PDB entry 3CNQ | X-ray diffraction, 1.71 A resolution | chains P and S

== Chain P ==
Protein: Subtilisin BPN'
Organism: Bacillus amyloliquefaciens
Notes: fragment: Prodomain
UniProt: P00782 (SUBT_BACAM); aligned to UniProt positions 32-104 over residues 4-76 (the alignment contains insertions or deletions, so no single offset holds)
Amino-acid sequence (80 residues; numbered 2 to 81; the number before each row is that of its first residue):
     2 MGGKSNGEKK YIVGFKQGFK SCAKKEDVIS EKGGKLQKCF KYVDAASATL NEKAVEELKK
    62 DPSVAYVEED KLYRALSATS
Unresolved in the structure: 2-8, 80-81
Differences from the reference sequence: expression tag (2-3, 78-81); engineered mutation E27 (Lys57 in P00782), L37 (Val67 in P00782), C40 (Gln70 in P00782), E57 (Lys87 in P00782), K72 (His102 in P00782), L73 (Val103 in P00782), Y74 (Ala104 in P00782), R75 (His105 in P00782), L77 (Tyr107 in P00782)
Disulfides: C23-C40

== Chain S ==
Protein: Subtilisin BPN'
Organism: Bacillus amyloliquefaciens
Notes: EC 3.4.21.62; fragment: Enzyme domain
UniProt: P00782 (SUBT_BACAM); residues 1-275 here correspond to UniProt positions 108-382 (UniProt number = residue number + 107)
Amino-acid sequence (266 residues; each row starts with the number of its first residue; note: 9 numbers in that range are skipped by the numbering (no residue carries them; nothing is unmodelled there)):
     1 AKCVSYGVAQ IKAPALHSQG YTGSNVKVAV LASGIDSSHP DLNVAGGASF VPSETNPFQD
    61 NNSHGTHVAG TVLA
    84 VAPSASLYAV KVLGADGSGQ ASWIINGIEW AIANNMDVIN MSLGSPSGSA ALKAAVDKAV
   144 ASGVVVVAAA GNSGTSGSSS TVSYPAKYPS VIAVGAVDSS NQRAPFSSVG PELDVMAPGV
   204 SICSTLPGGK YGALSGTAMA SPHVAGAAAL ILSKHPNWTN TQVRSSLENT ATKLGDSFYY
   264 GKGLINVEAA AQ
Unresolved in the structure: 1-2
Differences from the reference sequence: engineered mutation K2 (Gln109 in P00782), C3 (Ser110 in P00782), S5 (Pro112 in P00782), A9 (Ser116 in P00782), L31 (Ile138 in P00782), A32 (Asp139 in P00782), N43 (Lys150 in P00782), F50 (Met157 in P00782), A74 (Gly190 in P00782), A104 (Tyr211 in P00782), S128 (Gly235 in P00782), S156 (Glu263 in P00782), S166 (Gly273 in P00782), A169 (Gly276 in P00782), P188 (Ser295 in P00782), C206 (Gln313 in P00782), G212 (Asn319 in P00782), L217 (Tyr324 in P00782), S218 (Asn325 in P00782), A221 (Ser328 in P00782), A254 (Thr361 in P00782), E271 (Gln378 in P00782)
Disulfides: C3-C206
Metal / ion sites: Zn2+ site 1 near H17 (its only coordinating residue here); Zn2+ site 2: H39, D41; Zn2+ site 3: A169, Y171, V174; Zn2+ site 4 near H238 (its only coordinating residue here); Zn2+ site 5 near D259 (its only coordinating residue here)

== Interface between chain P and chain S ==
Contacting residue pairs (76; chain P residue first):
  K11(P) - Q103(S)  hydrogen bond
  I13(P) - A104(S)  hydrophobic
  I13(P) - S105(S)
  I13(P) - A134(S)  hydrophobic
  K39(P) - N109(S)
  F41(P) - S105(S)
  F41(P) - I108(S)  hydrophobic
  F41(P) - N109(S)
  F41(P) - E112(S)
  K42(P) - E112(S)  hydrogen bond (backbone-side chain)
  K42(P) - A116(S)
  Y43(P) - E112(S)  hydrogen bond (backbone-side chain)
  Y43(P) - I115(S)  hydrophobic
  Y43(P) - A116(S)
  Y43(P) - K141(S)  hydrogen bond (backbone-side chain)
  V44(P) - E112(S)  hydrogen bond (backbone-side chain)
  V44(P) - A134(S)
  V44(P) - A137(S)  hydrophobic
  V44(P) - A138(S)
  S48(P) - S105(S)
  Y67(P) - A133(S)
  Y67(P) - A134(S)  hydrogen bond (side chain-backbone)
  E69(P) - S132(S)  hydrogen bond
  E69(P) - A133(S)  hydrogen bond (side chain-backbone)
  E69(P) - A134(S)  hydrogen bond (side chain-backbone)
  D71(P) - Q103(S)  hydrogen bond
  D71(P) - A104(S)  hydrogen bond (side chain-backbone)
  D71(P) - S105(S)  hydrogen bond
  K72(P) - G102(S)
  K72(P) - Q103(S)
  K72(P) - A104(S)  hydrogen bond (backbone-backbone)
  K72(P) - S130(S)
  K72(P) - G131(S)
  K72(P) - S132(S)
  L73(P) - G102(S)
  L73(P) - Q103(S)
  L73(P) - S128(S)  hydrogen bond (backbone-side chain)
  Y74(P) - L96(S)
  Y74(P) - G100(S)
  Y74(P) - S101(S)
  Y74(P) - G102(S)  hydrogen bond (backbone-backbone)
  Y74(P) - A104(S)  hydrophobic
  Y74(P) - I107(S)  hydrophobic
  Y74(P) - G127(S)
  Y74(P) - S128(S)
  Y74(P) - S130(S)  hydrogen bond (side chain-backbone)
  Y74(P) - G131(S)
  Y74(P) - S132(S)
  Y74(P) - L135(S)
  Y74(P) - Y167(S)
  R75(P) - G100(S)
  R75(P) - S101(S)
  R75(P) - L126(S)
  R75(P) - G127(S)  hydrogen bond (backbone-backbone)
  A76(P) - H64(S)
  A76(P) - L96(S)
  A76(P) - G100(S)  hydrogen bond (backbone-backbone)
  A76(P) - S125(S)
  L77(P) - S125(S)  hydrogen bond (backbone-backbone)
  L77(P) - L126(S)
  L77(P) - G127(S)
  L77(P) - A152(S)  hydrophobic
  L77(P) - G154(S)
  L77(P) - N155(S)  hydrogen bond (backbone-side chain)
  L77(P) - S166(S)
  L77(P) - G219(S)
  L77(P) - T220(S)  hydrogen bond (backbone-backbone)
  L77(P) - A221(S)  hydrogen bond (backbone-backbone)
  S78(P) - H64(S)
  S78(P) - N155(S)
  S78(P) - S218(S)
  S78(P) - A221(S)
  S78(P) - M222(S)
  A79(P) - N155(S)
  A79(P) - S218(S)  hydrogen bond (backbone-backbone)
  A79(P) - G219(S)
Other interface residues (no listed pair), chain P (20 interface residues in all): A46
Other interface residues (no listed pair), chain S (40 interface residues in all): D99, P168, F189

== Summary ==
Chain P and chain S form an interface of 20 and 40 residues respectively, with 23 hydrogen bonds. Polar
contacts include K11(P)-Q103(S), K42(P)-E112(S) and Y43(P)-E112(S). The Zn2+ site 2 is built by H39(S) and
D41(S). A169(S), Y171(S) and V174(S) form the Zn2+ site 3.
Here chain P is Subtilisin BPN' and chain S is Subtilisin BPN', both from Bacillus amyloliquefaciens. Entry
3CNQ (Prosubtilisin Substrate Complex of Subtilisin SUBT_BACAM) was determined by X-ray diffraction.
